5U0S - chains a and f of the 28 polymer chains in the assembly; structure by electron microscopy, 7.80 A resolution (low resolution: residue-level contacts below are approximate; hydrogen-bond / salt-bridge calls are withheld).

[Chain a]
Name: RNA polymerase II subunit Rpb1
Source organism: Schizosaccharomyces pombe
Notes: EC 2.7.7.6
UniProtKB: P36594 (RPB1_SCHPO); numbering as in UniProt (aligned over 1-1752)
Sequence (1752 residues; row label = number of the first residue in the row):
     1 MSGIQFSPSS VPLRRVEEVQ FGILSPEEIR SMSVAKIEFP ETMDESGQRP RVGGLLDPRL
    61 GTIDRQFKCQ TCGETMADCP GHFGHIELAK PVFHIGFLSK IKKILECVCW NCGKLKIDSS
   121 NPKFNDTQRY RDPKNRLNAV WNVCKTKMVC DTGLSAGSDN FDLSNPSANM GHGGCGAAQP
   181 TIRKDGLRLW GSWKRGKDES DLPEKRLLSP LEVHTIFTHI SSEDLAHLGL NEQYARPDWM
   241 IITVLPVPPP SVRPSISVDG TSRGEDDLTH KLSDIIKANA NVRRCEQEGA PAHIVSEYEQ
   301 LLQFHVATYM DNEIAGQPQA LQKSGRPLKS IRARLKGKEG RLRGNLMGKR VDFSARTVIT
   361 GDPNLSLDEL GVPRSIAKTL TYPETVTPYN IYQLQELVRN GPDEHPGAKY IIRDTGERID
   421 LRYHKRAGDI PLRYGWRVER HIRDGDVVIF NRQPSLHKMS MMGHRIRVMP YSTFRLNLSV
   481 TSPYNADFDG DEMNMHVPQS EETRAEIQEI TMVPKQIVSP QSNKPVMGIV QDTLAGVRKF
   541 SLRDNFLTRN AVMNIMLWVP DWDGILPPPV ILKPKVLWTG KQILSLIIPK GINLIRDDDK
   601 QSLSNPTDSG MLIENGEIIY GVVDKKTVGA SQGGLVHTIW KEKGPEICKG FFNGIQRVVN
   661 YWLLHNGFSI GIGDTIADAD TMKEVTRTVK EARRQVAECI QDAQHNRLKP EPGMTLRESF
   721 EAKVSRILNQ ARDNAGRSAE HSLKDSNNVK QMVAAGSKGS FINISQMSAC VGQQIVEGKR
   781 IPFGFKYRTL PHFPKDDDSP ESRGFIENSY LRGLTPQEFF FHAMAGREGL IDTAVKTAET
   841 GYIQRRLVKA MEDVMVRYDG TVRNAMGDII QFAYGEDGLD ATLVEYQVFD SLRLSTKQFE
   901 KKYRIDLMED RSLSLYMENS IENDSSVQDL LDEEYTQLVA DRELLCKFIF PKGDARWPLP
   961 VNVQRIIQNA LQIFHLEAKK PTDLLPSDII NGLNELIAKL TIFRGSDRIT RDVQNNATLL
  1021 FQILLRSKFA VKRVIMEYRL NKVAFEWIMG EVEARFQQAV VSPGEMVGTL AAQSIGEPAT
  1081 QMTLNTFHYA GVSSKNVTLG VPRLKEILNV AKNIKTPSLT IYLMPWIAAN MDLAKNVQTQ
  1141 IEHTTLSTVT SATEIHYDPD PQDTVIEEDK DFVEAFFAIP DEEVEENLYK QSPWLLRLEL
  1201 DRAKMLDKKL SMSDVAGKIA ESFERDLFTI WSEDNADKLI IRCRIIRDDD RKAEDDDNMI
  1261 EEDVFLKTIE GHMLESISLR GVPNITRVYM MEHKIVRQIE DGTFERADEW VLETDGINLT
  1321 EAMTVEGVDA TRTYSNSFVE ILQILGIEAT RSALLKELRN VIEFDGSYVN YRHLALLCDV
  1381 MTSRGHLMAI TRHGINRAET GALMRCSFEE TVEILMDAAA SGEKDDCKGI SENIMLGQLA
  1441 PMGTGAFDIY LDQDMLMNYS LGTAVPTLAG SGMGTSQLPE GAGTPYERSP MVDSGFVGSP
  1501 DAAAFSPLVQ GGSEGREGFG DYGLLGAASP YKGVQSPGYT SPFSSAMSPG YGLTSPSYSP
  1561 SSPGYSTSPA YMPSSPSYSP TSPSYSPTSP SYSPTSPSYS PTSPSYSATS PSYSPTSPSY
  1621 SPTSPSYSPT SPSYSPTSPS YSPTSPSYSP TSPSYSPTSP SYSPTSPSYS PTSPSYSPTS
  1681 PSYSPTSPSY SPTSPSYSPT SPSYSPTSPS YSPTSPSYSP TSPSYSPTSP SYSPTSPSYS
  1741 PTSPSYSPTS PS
Unresolved in the structure: 1, 1463-1468, 1498-1752
Curated features (UniProtKB/Swiss-Prot):
  - region: Pro816 to Glu828 (Bridging helix)
  - binding site (Zn(2+)): Cys69, Cys72, Cys79, His82, Cys109, Cys112, Cys150, Cys175
  - binding site (Mg(2+)): Asp487, Asp489, Asp491
  - modified residue: Ser1489 (Phosphoserine), Ser1499 (Phosphoserine), Ser1506 (Phosphoserine), Ser1529 (Phosphoserine), Tyr1531 (Phosphotyrosine)
  - cross-link: Lys1252 (Glycyl lysine isopeptide (Lys-Gly) (interchain with G-Cter in ubiquitin))

[Chain f]
Name: RNA polymerase II subunit Rpb6
Source organism: Schizosaccharomyces pombe
UniProtKB: P36595 (RPAB2_SCHPO); numbering as in UniProt (aligned over 1-142)
Sequence (142 residues; each row starts with the number of its first residue):
     1 MSDYEEDEAF GMDGAVMEEE VDELEMIDEN GQSQQGVSHP GEPSTTVITE DVASSKTAQS
    61 GKAVAKEDRT TTPYMTKYER ARILGTRALQ ISMNAPVLVD LEGETDPLQI AMKELAQKKI
   121 PLLVRRYLPD GSYEDWSVAE LI
Unresolved in the structure: 1-59

[Chain a / chain f interface]
Pairs across the interface (58):
  Glu384(a) - Pro107(f)
  Thr385(a) - Ser92(f)
  Thr387(a) - Ser92(f)
  Thr387(a) - Pro107(f)
  Pro388(a) - Asn94(f)
  Tyr389(a) - Ile91(f)
  Tyr389(a) - Val97(f)
  Tyr389(a) - Leu101(f)
  Asn390(a) - Thr105(f)
  Gln393(a) - Thr105(f)
  Arg437(a) - Met93(f)
  Glu501(a) - Gly85(f)
  Glu501(a) - Ala88(f)
  Glu502(a) - Gly85(f)
  Arg504(a) - Asp106(f)
  Arg504(a) - Leu108(f)
  Ala505(a) - Ala81(f)
  Ala505(a) - Gly85(f)
  Glu509(a) - Arg80(f)
  Glu509(a) - Met112(f)
  Ile510(a) - Lys77(f)
  Ile510(a) - Ala81(f)
  Arg857(a) - Pro129(f)
  Tyr858(a) - Thr71(f)
  Tyr858(a) - Glu79(f)
  Tyr858(a) - Arg126(f)
  Asp859(a) - Pro129(f)
  Arg863(a) - Pro129(f)
  Arg1004(a) - Thr70(f)
  Arg1004(a) - Thr71(f)
  Arg1004(a) - Thr72(f)
  Arg1004(a) - Pro73(f)
  Glu1053(a) - Tyr74(f)
  Gln1057(a) - Tyr74(f)
  Pro1063(a) - Tyr78(f)
  Glu1065(a) - Tyr78(f)
  Thr1444(a) - Tyr78(f)
  Thr1444(a) - Arg82(f)
  Phe1447(a) - Glu79(f)
  Phe1447(a) - Arg82(f)
  Phe1447(a) - Arg125(f)
  Asp1448(a) - Val124(f)
  Asp1448(a) - Arg125(f)
  Ile1449(a) - Leu123(f)
  Ile1449(a) - Val124(f)
  Tyr1450(a) - Leu122(f)
  Tyr1450(a) - Leu123(f)
  Tyr1450(a) - Arg125(f)
  Tyr1450(a) - Tyr127(f)
  Leu1451(a) - Leu122(f)
  Leu1451(a) - Leu123(f)
  Asp1452(a) - Leu122(f)
  Asp1452(a) - Leu123(f)
  Asp1452(a) - Ser137(f)
  Met1455(a) - Ala139(f)
  Leu1456(a) - Leu98(f)
  Leu1456(a) - Pro121(f)
  Tyr1459(a) - Leu98(f)
Interface residues without a listed pair, chain a (42 interface residues in all): Val386, Arg443, Glu506, Gln508, Asp880, Gly1005, Gly1064, Leu1439, Gly1443
Interface residues without a listed pair, chain f (46 interface residues in all): Thr76, Leu84, Thr86, Leu89, Gln90, Ala95, Glu104, Ile110, Lys118, Lys119, Leu128

[Summary]
42 residues of chain a and 46 residues of chain f are in contact. Curated annotation (UniProt) lists 8
Zn2+-binding residues and 3 Mg2+-binding residues on chain a.
Chain a is RNA polymerase II subunit Rpb1 and chain f is RNA polymerase II subunit Rpb6, both from
Schizosaccharomyces pombe; the structure, Cryo-EM structure of the Mediator-RNAPII complex, was determined by
electron microscopy, deposited together with 5U0P.
